PDB entry 5AKM | X-ray diffraction, 2.40 A resolution | chains F and G of the 5 polymer chains in the assembly

# Chain F
Name: Homing endonuclease I-dmoi
From: Desulfurococcus mobilis
Notes: EC 3.1.-.-
UniProt: P21505 (DMO1_DESMO); residues 2-188 here = UniProt positions 2-188
Chain sequence (199 residues; each row starts with the number of its first residue):
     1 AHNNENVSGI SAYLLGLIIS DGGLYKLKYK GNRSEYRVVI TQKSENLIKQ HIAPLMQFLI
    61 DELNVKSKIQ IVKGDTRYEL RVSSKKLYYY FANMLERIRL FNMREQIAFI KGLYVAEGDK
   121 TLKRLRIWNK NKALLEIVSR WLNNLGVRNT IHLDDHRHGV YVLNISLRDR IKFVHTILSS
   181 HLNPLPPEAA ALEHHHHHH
Unresolved in the structure: 1-5, 180-199
Sequence notes: expression tag (1, 189-199); engineered mutation Ser20 (Gly in P21505)
Metal / ion sites: Mg2+ site 1: Ser20, Glu117 (shared with 1 residue of chain H; 1 residue of chain I); Mg2+ site 2: Asp21, Ala116 (shared with DA14(G) of chain G; 1 residue of chain J)
Curated features (UniProtKB/Swiss-Prot):
  - active site: Asp21, Glu117
From the paper describing this entry:
  - catalytic residues: Lys120
  - mutagenesis - G20S, D21E/K120M, D21E/Q42E/K120M, D21N, Q42E, Q42E/K120M, A116S, E117D, K120M: decreased catalytic activity
  - mutagenesis - G20S/Q42A/K120M: increased catalytic activity
  - catalytic residues: Asp21, Glu117 (citing earlier work)
  - mutagenesis - D21A, D21E, D21E/E117D, D21E/Q42A/K120M, D21G, D21N/Q42E/K120M, D21N/Q42A/K120M, E117A, E117G, N129D: abolished catalytic activity
  - mutagenesis - E117Q: abolished catalytic activity (citing earlier work)

# Chain G
Molecule: 14-nt DNA strand
Sequence (14 nucleotides; numbered 1 to 14; the number before each row is that of its first residue):
     1 GCCTTGCCGG GTAA
Metal / ion sites: Mg2+: DA14 (shared with Asp21(F), Ala116(F) of chain F; 1 residue of chain J)

# Chain F / chain G interface
Pairs across the interface - 29 pairs, chain F then chain G:
  Ser20(F) - DA14(G)  phosphate contact
  Asp21(F) - DA14(G)  phosphate contact
  Thr41(F) - DA14(G)  sugar contact
  Gln42(F) - DA14(G)  hydrogen bond to the phosphate
  Lys43(F) - DA13(G)  salt bridge to the phosphate
  Lys43(F) - DA14(G)  hydrogen bond to the phosphate
  Thr76(F) - DA13(G)  base contact
  Thr76(F) - DA14(G)  hydrogen bond to the base
  Arg77(F) - DA14(G)  base contact
  Arg124(F) - DT5(G)  base contact
  Arg124(F) - DG6(G)  hydrogen bond to the base
  Arg124(F) - DC7(G)  base contact
  Arg126(F) - DC7(G)  base contact
  Thr150(F) - DG6(G)  hydrogen bond to the phosphate
  His152(F) - DG6(G)  salt bridge to the phosphate
  His152(F) - DC7(G)  salt bridge to the phosphate
  Asp154(F) - DC7(G)  base contact
  Asp154(F) - DC8(G)  hydrogen bond to the base
  His156(F) - DC8(G)  salt bridge to the phosphate
  Arg157(F) - DG9(G)  base contact
  Arg157(F) - DG10(G)  hydrogen bond to the base
  Arg157(F) - DG11(G)  base contact
  His158(F) - DG11(G)  base contact
  Asn164(F) - DT5(G)  sugar contact
  Asn164(F) - DG6(G)  phosphate contact
  Ser166(F) - DT5(G)  hydrogen bond to the phosphate
  Leu167(F) - DT4(G)  phosphate contact
  Leu167(F) - DT5(G)  hydrogen bond to the phosphate
  Arg168(F) - DT5(G)  salt bridge to the phosphate
Interface residues without a listed pair, chain F (24 interface residues in all): Ala116, Leu153, Asp155, Ile165, Arg170

# Summary
The interface between chain F and chain G involves 24 residues on one side and 10 on the other; the contacts
include 9 hydrogen bonds and 5 salt bridges. Among the polar pairs are Thr76(F)-DA14(G), Arg124(F)-DG6(G) and
Asp154(F)-DC8(G). The paper reports catalytic residues Lys120(F), Asp21(F) and Glu117(F); D21A, D21E and
D21E/E117D of chain F, among others, abolish catalytic activity; 21 substitutions were tested in all.
Chain F is Homing endonuclease I-dmoi (Desulfurococcus mobilis) and chain G is a 14-nt DNA strand; the
structure, The crystal structure of I-dmoi G20S in complex with its target DNA in the presence of ..., was
determined by X-ray diffraction (same publication as 5AK9, 5AKF and 5AKN).
